PDB entry 7P30 | electron microscopy, 3.00 A resolution | chains A and E of the 14 polymer chains in the assembly

Chain A:
Protein: DNA replication licensing factor MCM2
Source organism: Saccharomyces cerevisiae (strain ATCC 204508 / S288c)
Notes: EC 3.6.4.12
UniProt: P29469 (MCM2_YEAST); residues 1-868 here = UniProt positions 1-868
Chain sequence (868 residues; row label = number of the first residue in the row):
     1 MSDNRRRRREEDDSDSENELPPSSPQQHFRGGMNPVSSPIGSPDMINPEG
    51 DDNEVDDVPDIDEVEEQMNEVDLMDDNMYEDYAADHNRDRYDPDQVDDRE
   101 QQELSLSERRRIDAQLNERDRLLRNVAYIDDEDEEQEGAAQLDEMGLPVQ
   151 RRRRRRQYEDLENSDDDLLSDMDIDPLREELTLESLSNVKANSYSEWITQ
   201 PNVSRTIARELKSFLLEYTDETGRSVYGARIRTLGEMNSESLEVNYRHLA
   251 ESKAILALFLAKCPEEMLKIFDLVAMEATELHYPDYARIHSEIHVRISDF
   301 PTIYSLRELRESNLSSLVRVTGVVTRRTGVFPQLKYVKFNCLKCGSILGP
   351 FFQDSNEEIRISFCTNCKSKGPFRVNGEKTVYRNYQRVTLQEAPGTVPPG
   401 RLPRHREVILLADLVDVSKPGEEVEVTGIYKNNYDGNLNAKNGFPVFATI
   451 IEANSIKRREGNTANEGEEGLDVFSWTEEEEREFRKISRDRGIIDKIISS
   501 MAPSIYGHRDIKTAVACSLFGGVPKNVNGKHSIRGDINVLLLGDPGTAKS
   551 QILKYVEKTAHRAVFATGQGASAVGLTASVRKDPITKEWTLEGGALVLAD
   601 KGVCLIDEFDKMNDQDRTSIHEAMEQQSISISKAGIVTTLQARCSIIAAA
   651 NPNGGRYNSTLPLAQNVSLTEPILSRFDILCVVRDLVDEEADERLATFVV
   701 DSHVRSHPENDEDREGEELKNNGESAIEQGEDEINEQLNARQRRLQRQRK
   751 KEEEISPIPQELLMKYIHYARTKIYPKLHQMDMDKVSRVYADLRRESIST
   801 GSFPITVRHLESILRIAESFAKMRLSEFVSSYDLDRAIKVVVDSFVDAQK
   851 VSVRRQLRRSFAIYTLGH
Disordered / not traced: 1-182, 460-472, 710-755, 865-868
Bound ions: Zn2+: Cys341, Cys344, Cys364, Cys367; Mg2+: Ser550 (together with ATP)
Small-molecule neighbours:
  - ADP (adenosine-5'-diphosphate): His531, Ile533, Arg676, Val807, Arg808, Glu811
  - ATP (adenosine-5'-triphosphate): Ser504, Ile505, Tyr506, His508, Asp544, Pro545, Gly546, Thr547, Ala548, Lys549, Ser550, Gln551, Asn651, Leu695, Val699
UniProt features mapped onto this chain:
  - zinc finger: Cys341 to Cys367 (C4-type)
  - motif: Ser675 to Asp678 (Arginine finger)
  - binding site (ATP): Gly543 to Ser550
  - modified residue (Phosphoserine): Ser14, Ser16, Ser23, Ser164, Ser170
  - natural variant: Glu392 (E392K: In allele MCM2-1)
  - mutagenesis: Cys364 (C364Y/F/S/H: Loss of activity), Cys367 (C367Y/F/S/H: Loss of activity), Lys549 (K549A: Reduces MCM2-7 complex helicase activity. Abolishes MCM2-7 complex helicase activity; when associated with MCM5 A-422. Reduces MCM2-7 complex helicase activity; when associated with MCM3 A-415), Arg676 (R676A: Loss of MCM2-7 complex helicase activity)

Chain E:
Protein: DNA replication licensing factor MCM6
Source organism: Saccharomyces cerevisiae (strain ATCC 204508 / S288c)
Notes: EC 3.6.4.12
UniProt: P53091 (MCM6_YEAST); numbering as in UniProt (aligned over 1-1017)
Chain sequence (1017 residues; each row starts with the number of its first residue):
     1 MSSPFPADTPSSNRPSNSSPPPSSIGAGFGSSSGLDSQIGSRLHFPSSSQ
    51 PHVSNSQTGPFVNDSTQFSSQRLQTDGSATNDMEGNEPARSFKSRALNHV
   101 KKVDDVTGEKVREAFEQFLEDFSVQSTDTGEVEKVYRAQIEFMKIYDLNT
   151 IYIDYQHLSMRENGALAMAISEQYYRFLPFLQKGLRRVVRKYAPELLNTS
   201 DSLKRSEGDEGQADEDEQQDDDMNGSSLPRDSGSSAAPGNGTSAMATRSI
   251 TTSTSPEQTERVFQISFFNLPTVHRIRDIRSEKIGSLLSISGTVTRTSEV
   301 RPELYKASFTCDMCRAIVDNVEQSFKYTEPTFCPNPSCENRAFWTLNVTR
   351 SRFLDWQKVRIQENANEIPTGSMPRTLDVILRGDSVERAKPGDRCKFTGV
   401 EIVVPDVTQLGLPGVKPSSTLDTRGISKTTEGLNSGVTGLRSLGVRDLTY
   451 KISFLACHVISIGSNIGASSPDANSNNRETELQMAANLQANNVYQDNERD
   501 QEVFLNSLSSDEINELKEMVKDEHIYDKLVRSIAPAVFGHEAVKKGILLQ
   551 MLGGVHKSTVEGIKLRGDINICVVGDPSTSKSQFLKYVVGFAPRSVYTSG
   601 KASSAAGLTAAVVRDEEGGDYTIEAGALMLADNGICCIDEFDKMDISDQV
   651 AIHEAMEQQTISIAKAGIHATLNARTSILAAANPVGGRYNRKLSLRGNLN
   701 MTAPIMSRFDLFFVILDDCNEKIDTELASHIVDLHMKRDEAIEPPFSAEQ
   751 LRRYIKYARTFKPILTKEARSYLVEKYKELRKDDAQGFSRSSYRITVRQL
   801 ESMIRLSEAIARANCVDEITPSFIAEAYDLLRQSIIRVDVDDVEMDEEFD
   851 NIESQSHAASGNNDDNDDGTGSGVITSEPPADIEEGQSEATARPGTSEKK
   901 KTTVTYDKYVSMMNMIVRKIAEVDREGAEELTAVDIVDWYLLQKENDLGS
   951 LAEYWEERRLAFKVIKRLVKDRILMEIHGTRHNLRDLENEENENNKTVYV
  1001 IHPNCEVLDQLEPQDSS
Disordered / not traced: 1-99, 124-129, 195-259, 430-442, 464-508, 786-790, 843-1017
Bound ions: Zn2+: Cys311, Cys314, Cys333, Cys338
Small-molecule neighbours: ATP (adenosine-5'-triphosphate): Val797, Arg798, Glu801
UniProt features mapped onto this chain:
  - motif: Ser707 to Asp710 (Arginine finger)
  - binding site (ATP): Gly575 to Ser582
  - modified residue: Ser78 (Phosphoserine), Ser249 (Phosphoserine), Ser372 (Phosphoserine), Thr766 (Phosphothreonine)
  - mutagenesis: Lys581 (K581A: Loss of MCM2-7 complex helicase activity)
From the paper describing this entry:
  - post-translational modification sites: Thr75, Ser78

Chain A / chain E interface:
Pairs across the interface - 80 pairs, chain A then chain E:
  Glu196(A) - Arg350(E)  salt bridge
  Arg310(A) - Asp355(E)
  Arg310(A) - Val386(E)
  Arg310(A) - Glu387(E)
  Glu311(A) - Phe353(E)
  Glu311(A) - Asp355(E)  hydrogen bond (backbone-side chain)
  Thr325(A) - His669(E)
  Arg326(A) - Gly667(E)
  Gln391(A) - Ala670(E)
  Gln391(A) - Thr671(E)  hydrogen bond (side chain-backbone)
  Pro394(A) - Asn673(E)  hydrogen bond (backbone-side chain)
  Val397(A) - Arg675(E)
  Pro399(A) - Lys390(E)
  Pro399(A) - Asn633(E)
  Gly400(A) - Lys390(E)
  Gly400(A) - Arg594(E)
  Arg401(A) - Glu387(E)
  Arg401(A) - Ala389(E)
  Arg401(A) - Lys390(E)
  Leu402(A) - Ile623(E)  hydrophobic
  Leu402(A) - Met629(E)  hydrophobic
  Pro403(A) - Thr671(E)
  Pro403(A) - Leu672(E)
  Arg404(A) - Ser298(E)  hydrogen bond (side chain-backbone)
  Arg404(A) - Glu299(E)
  Arg404(A) - Gln357(E)
  Arg404(A) - Glu387(E)  salt bridge
  His405(A) - Asp620(E)  salt bridge
  His405(A) - Tyr621(E)  hydrogen bond
  Tyr434(A) - Val348(E)  hydrophobic
  Asn439(A) - Tyr327(E)
  Asn439(A) - Leu346(E)
  Asn442(A) - Pro405(E)
  Phe444(A) - Phe325(E)  hydrophobic
  Phe444(A) - Trp356(E)
  Pro445(A) - Glu303(E)
  Pro445(A) - Leu304(E)  hydrogen bond (backbone-backbone)
  Val446(A) - Pro302(E)
  Val446(A) - Glu303(E)
  Val446(A) - Trp356(E)  hydrophobic
  Phe447(A) - Arg301(E)
  Phe447(A) - Pro302(E)  hydrogen bond (backbone-backbone)
  Phe447(A) - Phe353(E)  hydrophobic
  Ala448(A) - Arg301(E)
  Thr449(A) - Pro302(E)
  Pro545(A) - Thr796(E)
  Gln551(A) - Ile563(E)
  Lys558(A) - Glu561(E)
  Gln569(A) - Pro704(E)
  Gly570(A) - Val650(E)
  Ala571(A) - Glu654(E)
  Pro584(A) - Gly667(E)
  Ile585(A) - Gly667(E)
  Arg656(A) - Arg794(E)
  Asp685(A) - Arg781(E)  salt bridge
  Glu689(A) - Lys778(E)  hydrogen bond (backbone-side chain)
  Glu689(A) - Lys782(E)  salt bridge
  Asp692(A) - Tyr777(E)
  Asp692(A) - Arg781(E)
  Glu693(A) - Val774(E)
  Glu693(A) - Glu775(E)
  Glu693(A) - Lys778(E)  salt bridge
  Leu695(A) - Val797(E)  hydrophobic
  Ala696(A) - Val774(E)  hydrophobic
  Ala696(A) - Tyr777(E)  hydrophobic
  Val699(A) - Glu801(E)
  His703(A) - Lys557(E)
  His703(A) - Leu565(E)
  His703(A) - Glu801(E)
  Val704(A) - Leu765(E)  hydrophobic
  Val704(A) - Arg770(E)
  Ser706(A) - Lys557(E)
  Ser706(A) - Ser558(E)
  Ser706(A) - Thr559(E)  hydrogen bond
  His707(A) - Val555(E)
  His707(A) - Lys557(E)
  His707(A) - Pro763(E)  hydrogen bond (side chain-backbone)
  His707(A) - Ile764(E)
  Pro708(A) - Lys762(E)
  Glu709(A) - Lys762(E)  salt bridge
Other interface residues (no listed pair), chain A (58 interface residues in all): Leu314, Gly395, Arg406, Asn432, Lys441, Gly443, Ser504, Gly546, Glu608, Val687, Glu690, Val700
Other interface residues (no listed pair), chain E (72 interface residues in all): Thr297, Val300, Lys326, Leu354, Pro391, Val404, His556, Gly618, Leu773, Ala785, Ile795, Arg798, Leu800, Glu808

Overview:
The interface between chain A and chain E involves 58 residues on one side and 72 on the other, with 10
hydrogen bonds and 7 salt bridges. Among the polar pairs are Glu196(A)-Arg350(E), Arg404(A)-Glu387(E) and
His405(A)-Asp620(E). ATP is bound between chain A and chain E. From the paper: modification sites Thr75(E) and
Ser78(E).
Chain A is DNA replication licensing factor MCM2 and chain E is DNA replication licensing factor MCM6, both
from Saccharomyces cerevisiae (strain ATCC 204508 / S288c); the structure, 3.0 A resolution structure of a
DNA-loaded MCM double hexamer, was determined by electron microscopy (same publication as 7P5Z).
